8R5G - chains C and N of the 12 polymer chains in the assembly; structure by electron microscopy, 4.28 A resolution (low resolution: residue-level contacts below are approximate; hydrogen-bond / salt-bridge calls are withheld).

== Chain C ==
Molecule: Capsid protein
From: Staphylococcus phage 812
Reference sequence: A1YTP2 (A1YTP2_9CAUD); residue numbers follow UniProt; this construct covers 1-142
Chain sequence (142 residues; row label = number of the first residue in the row):
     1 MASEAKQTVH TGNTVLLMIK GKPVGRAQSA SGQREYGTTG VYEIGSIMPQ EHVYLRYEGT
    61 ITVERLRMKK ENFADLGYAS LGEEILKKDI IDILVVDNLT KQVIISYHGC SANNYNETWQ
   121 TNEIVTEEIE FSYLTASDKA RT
Disordered / not traced: 1

== Chain N ==
Molecule: Major tail sheath protein
From: Staphylococcus phage 812
Reference sequence: A0A0U1WZ79 (A0A0U1WZ79_9CAUD); numbering as in UniProt (aligned over 1-587)
Chain sequence (587 residues; each row starts with the number of its first residue):
     1 MAVEPFPRRP ITRPHASIEV DTSGIGGSAG SSEKVFCLIG QAEGGEPNTV YELRNYSQAK
    61 RLFRSGELLD AIELAWGSNP NYTAGRILAM RIEDAKPASA EIGGLKITSK IYGNVANNIQ
   121 VGLEKNTLSD SLRLRVIFQD DRFNEVYDNI GNIFTIKYKG EEANATFSVE HDEETQKASR
   181 LVLKVGDQEV KSYDLTGGAY DYTNAIITDI NQLPDFEAKL SPFGDKNLES SKLDKIENAN
   241 IKDKAVYVKA VFGDLEKQTA YNGIVSFEQL NAEGEVPSNV EVEAGEESAT VTATSPIKTI
   301 EPFELTKLKG GTNGEPPATW ADKLDKFAHE GGYYIVPLSS KQSVHAEVAS FVKERSDAGE
   361 PMRAIVGGGF NESKEQLFGR QASLSNPRVS LVANSGTFVM DDGRKNHVPA YMVAVALGGL
   421 ASGLEIGESI TFKPLRVSSL DQIYESIDLD ELNENGIISI EFVRNRTNTF FRIVDDVTTF
   481 NDKSDPVKAE MAVGEANDFL VSELKVQLED QFIGTRTINT SASIIKDFIQ SYLGRKKRDN
   541 EIQDFPAEDV QVIVEGNEAR ISMTVYPIRS FKKISVSLVY KQQTLQA
Disordered / not traced: 1, 274-293, 584-587

== Interface between chain C and chain N ==
Residue-residue contacts (18):
  Met18(C) with Ile524(N)
  Gly21(C) with Asn519(N)
  Pro23(C) with Ile518(N)
  Asp92(C) with Ser531(N)
  Leu94(C) with Asp527(N)
  Lys101(C) with Ser521(N); Ser523(N)
  Gln102(C) with Ser523(N)
  Val103(C) with Ser523(N)
  Ser106(C) with Asp527(N)
  His108(C) with Asp527(N); Ser531(N)
  Leu134(C) with Arg538(N)
  Ser137(C) with Asp527(N)
  Lys139(C) with Gln530(N)
  Ala140(C) with Ser523(N); Lys526(N); Gln530(N)
Interface residues without a listed pair, chain C (18 interface residues in all): Lys20, Lys22, Ile90, Thr135
Interface residues without a listed pair, chain N (13 interface residues in all): Gln511, Arg516, Arg535

== Summary ==
Chain C and chain N form an interface of 18 and 13 residues respectively.
Here chain C is Capsid protein and chain N is Major tail sheath protein, both from Staphylococcus phage 812.
Entry 8R5G (Neck-tail junction of phage 812 virion (C6)) was determined by electron microscopy, deposited
together with 8Q01, 8Q1I, 8Q7D, 8QEK, 8QEM, 8QJE, 8QKH and 8R69.
